PDB entry 4J56 | X-ray diffraction, 2.37 A resolution | chains A and B of the 4 polymer chains in the assembly

# Chain A (and B)
Molecule: Thioredoxin reductase 2
Organism: Plasmodium falciparum
Notes: EC 1.8.1.9; chain B of this document is another copy of the same molecule, construct and numbering; everything in this record applies to it too
Reference sequence: P61076 (TRXR2_PLAF7); residues 1-541 here correspond to UniProt positions 77-617 (UniProt number = residue number + 76)
Sequence (541 residues; each row starts with the number of its first residue):
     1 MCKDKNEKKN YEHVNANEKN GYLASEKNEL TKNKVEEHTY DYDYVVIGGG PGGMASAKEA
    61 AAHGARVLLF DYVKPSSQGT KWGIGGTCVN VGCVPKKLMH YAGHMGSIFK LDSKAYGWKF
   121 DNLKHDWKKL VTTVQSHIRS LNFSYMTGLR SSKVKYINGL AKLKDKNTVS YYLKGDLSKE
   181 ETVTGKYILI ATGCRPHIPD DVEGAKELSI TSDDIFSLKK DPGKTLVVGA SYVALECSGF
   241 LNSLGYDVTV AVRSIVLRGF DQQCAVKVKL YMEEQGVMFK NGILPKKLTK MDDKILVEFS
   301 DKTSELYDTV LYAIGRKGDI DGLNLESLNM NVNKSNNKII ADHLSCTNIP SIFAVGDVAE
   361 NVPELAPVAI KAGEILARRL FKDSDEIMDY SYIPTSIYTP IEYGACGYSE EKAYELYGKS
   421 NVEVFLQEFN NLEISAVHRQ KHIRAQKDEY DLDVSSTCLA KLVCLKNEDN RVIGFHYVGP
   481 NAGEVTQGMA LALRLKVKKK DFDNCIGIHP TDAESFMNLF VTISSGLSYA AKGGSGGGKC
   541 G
Disordered / not traced: 1-37
Differences from the reference sequence: engineered mutation Ser535 (Cys611 in P61076)
Disulfides: Cys88-Cys93
Ligand contacts: FAD (flavin-adenine dinucleotide): Ile47, Gly48, Gly49, Gly50, Pro51, Gly52, Gly53, Phe70, Asp71, Tyr72, Val73, Lys74, Gly86, Thr87, Cys88, Val91, Gly92, Cys93, Lys96, Gly159, Leu160, Ala161, Ala191, Thr192, Gly193, Cys194, Ser212, Phe216, Tyr232, Val233, Arg316, Asp319, Leu323, Val355, Gly356, Asp357, Glu364, Leu365, Ala366, Pro367, Ala369, Tyr398
UniProt features mapped onto this chain:
  - region: His438 to Leu452 (Loop important for the interaction with TRX1)
  - active site: His509 (Proton acceptor)
  - binding site (FAD): Pro51, Gly52, Asp71 to Lys74, Thr87, Cys88, Gly92 to Lys96, Ala161, Asp357, Glu364 to Ala366, His509

# How chain A and chain B interact
Contacting residue pairs (164):
  Cys88(A) with His509(B), hydrogen bond
  Cys93(A) with His509(B); Pro510(B)
  Lys97(A) with Leu432(B); Glu433(B), salt bridge; Pro510(B), hydrogen bond (side chain-backbone)
  Leu98(A) with Tyr116(B); Leu432(B), hydrophobic
  Tyr101(A) with Ile108(B); Asp112(B), hydrogen bond; Tyr116(B); Glu433(B)
  Ala102(A) with Tyr116(B), hydrophobic; Trp118(B), hydrogen bond (backbone-side chain)
  Met105(A) with Ile108(B), hydrophobic; Ser113(B); Trp118(B)
  Gly106(A) with Trp118(B)
  Ile108(A) with Tyr101(B); Met105(B), hydrophobic
  Phe109(A) with Phe109(B), hydrophobic; Ser113(B); Trp118(B), hydrophobic
  Lys110(A) with Trp118(B)
  Asp112(A) with Tyr101(B), hydrogen bond
  Ser113(A) with Met105(B); Phe109(B)
  Lys114(A) with Lys129(B)
  Ala115(A) with Thr133(B), hydrogen bond (backbone-side chain)
  Tyr116(A) with Leu98(B); Tyr101(B); His125(B), hydrogen bond (backbone-side chain); Leu130(B)
  Gly117(A) with Lys124(B); His125(B); Asp126(B), hydrogen bond (backbone-backbone)
  Trp118(A) with Ala102(B), hydrogen bond (side chain-backbone); Met105(B); Gly106(B); Phe109(B), hydrophobic; Lys110(B); Leu123(B), hydrophobic; Lys124(B); His125(B); Leu244(B)
  Lys119(A) with Asn122(B); Leu123(B); Lys124(B), hydrogen bond (backbone-backbone); Asp126(B)
  Phe120(A) with Asp121(B); Asn122(B)
  Asp121(A) with Phe120(B); Asp121(B), hydrogen bond (backbone-backbone); Asn122(B)
  Asn122(A) with Lys119(B); Phe120(B); Asp121(B)
  Leu123(A) with Trp118(B), hydrophobic; Lys119(B)
  Lys124(A) with Gly117(B); Trp118(B); Lys119(B), hydrogen bond (backbone-backbone)
  His125(A) with Tyr116(B), hydrogen bond (side chain-backbone); Gly117(B); Trp118(B)
  Asp126(A) with Gly117(B), hydrogen bond (backbone-backbone); Lys119(B)
  Lys129(A) with Lys114(B)
  Leu130(A) with Tyr116(B)
  Thr133(A) with Ala115(B), hydrogen bond (side chain-backbone); Ala436(B)
  His137(A) with Leu432(B); Ser435(B); Ala436(B)
  Ser243(A) with Trp118(B)
  Leu244(A) with Trp118(B), hydrophobic
  Pro367(A) with Ile506(B), hydrophobic; Gly507(B); His509(B)
  Lys371(A) with Asp503(B), hydrogen bond (side chain-backbone)
  Ile393(A) with Ile506(B), hydrophobic
  Pro394(A) with Ile506(B); Ile508(B), hydrophobic
  Ser396(A) with Ile508(B)
  Tyr398(A) with Ile508(B); His509(B), hydrogen bond (side chain-backbone); Pro510(B)
  Leu432(A) with Lys97(B); Leu98(B), hydrophobic; His137(B)
  Glu433(A) with Lys97(B), salt bridge; Tyr101(B)
  Ser435(A) with His137(B)
  Ala436(A) with Thr133(B); His137(B)
  Asn481(A) with Asn481(B), hydrogen bond
  Gly483(A) with Ile508(B); Thr511(B)
  Glu484(A) with Glu484(B); Val485(B); Thr511(B); Asp512(B), hydrogen bond (side chain-backbone); Ala513(B), hydrogen bond (side chain-backbone)
  Val485(A) with Glu484(B)
  Thr486(A) with Ile508(B)
  Gln487(A) with Cys505(B); Ile506(B), hydrogen bond (side chain-backbone); Gly507(B); Ile508(B), hydrogen bond (side chain-backbone); Ala513(B); Glu514(B); Met517(B)
  Gly488(A) with Gly488(B); Met489(B)
  Met489(A) with Gly488(B); Leu491(B), hydrophobic
  Leu491(A) with Met489(B), hydrophobic; Ala492(B), hydrophobic; Asp501(B); Phe502(B), hydrophobic; Cys505(B); Met517(B), hydrophobic
  Ala492(A) with Leu491(B), hydrophobic
  Arg494(A) with Asn504(B), hydrogen bond (side chain-backbone); Cys505(B)
  Leu495(A) with Val497(B), hydrophobic; Asp501(B)
  Val497(A) with Leu491(B), hydrophobic; Leu495(B), hydrophobic
  Asp501(A) with Leu491(B); Leu495(B)
  Phe502(A) with Leu491(B), hydrophobic
  Asp503(A) with Lys371(B), hydrogen bond (backbone-side chain)
  Asn504(A) with Arg494(B), hydrogen bond (backbone-side chain)
  Cys505(A) with Gln487(B); Leu491(B); Arg494(B)
  Ile506(A) with Pro367(B), hydrophobic; Ile393(B), hydrophobic; Pro394(B); Gln487(B), hydrogen bond (backbone-side chain)
  Gly507(A) with Pro367(B); Gln487(B)
  Ile508(A) with Pro394(B), hydrophobic; Ser396(B); Tyr398(B); Gly483(B); Thr486(B); Gln487(B), hydrogen bond (backbone-side chain)
  His509(A) with Cys88(B), hydrogen bond; Cys93(B); Pro367(B); Tyr398(B)
  Pro510(A) with Cys93(B); Lys97(B), hydrogen bond (backbone-side chain); Tyr398(B)
  Thr511(A) with Gly483(B); Glu484(B)
  Asp512(A) with Glu484(B), hydrogen bond (backbone-side chain)
  Ala513(A) with Glu484(B), hydrogen bond (backbone-side chain); Gln487(B)
  Glu514(A) with Gln487(B)
  Met517(A) with Gln487(B); Leu491(B), hydrophobic
Other interface residues (no listed pair), chain A (77 interface residues in all): Val94, Ala366, Val368, Met388, Asp389, Thr395, Ala490
Other interface residues (no listed pair), chain B (76 interface residues in all): Val94, Ser243, Ala366, Val368, Met388, Asp389, Ala490

# Summary
The interface between chain A and chain B involves 77 residues on one side and 76 on the other; the contacts
include 31 hydrogen bonds and 2 salt bridges. Polar pairs include Lys97(A)-Glu433(B), Cys88(A)-His509(B) and
Lys97(A)-Pro510(B). Ligands of chain A: flavin-adenine dinucleotide.
Chain A and chain B are both Thioredoxin reductase 2 (Plasmodium falciparum); the structure, Structure of
Plasmodium falciparum thioredoxin reductase-thioredoxin complex, was determined by X-ray diffraction together
with 4J57 from the same study.
